PDB entry 6MGP | X-ray diffraction, 2.13 A resolution | chains A and B of the 6 polymer chains in the assembly

Chain A (and B):
Protein: Tumor necrosis factor ligand superfamily member 9
Organism: Homo sapiens
Notes: chain B of this document is another copy of the same molecule, construct and numbering; everything in this record applies to it too
UniProt: P41273 (TNFL9_HUMAN); residues 58-254 here = UniProt positions 58-254
Chain sequence (207 residues; numbered 58 to 264; the number before each row is that of its first residue):
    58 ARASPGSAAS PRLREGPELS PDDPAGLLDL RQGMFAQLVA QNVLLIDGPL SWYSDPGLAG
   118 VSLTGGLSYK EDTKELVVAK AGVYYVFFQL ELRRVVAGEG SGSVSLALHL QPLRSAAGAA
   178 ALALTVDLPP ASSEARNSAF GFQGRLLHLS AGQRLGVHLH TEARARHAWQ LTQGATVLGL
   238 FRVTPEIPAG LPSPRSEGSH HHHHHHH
Unresolved in the structure: 58-89, 173-175, 243-264 (chain B: 58-89, 242-264)
Differences from the reference sequence: expression tag (255-264)

Chain A / chain B interface:
Contacting residue pairs (27):
  Val140(A) with Phe92(B), hydrophobic
  Tyr142(A) with Tyr142(B), hydrogen bond; Phe144(B), hydrophobic; Phe199(B); Phe238(B), hydrophobic
  Leu181(A) with Phe197(B), hydrophobic
  Asp184(A) with Arg193(B), salt bridge
  Phe199(A) with Phe197(B); Phe199(B), hydrophobic
  Gln200(A) with Gln146(B), hydrogen bond; Phe197(B)
  Gly201(A) with Phe144(B); Gln146(B), hydrogen bond (backbone-side chain); Phe199(B)
  Arg202(A) with Gln94(B); Phe144(B); Gln146(B), hydrogen bond; Gly231(B); Val234(B)
  Leu203(A) with Ala93(B); Gln94(B), hydrogen bond (backbone-side chain); Phe238(B), hydrophobic
  Phe238(A) with Phe238(B), hydrophobic
  Val240(A) with Phe92(B), hydrophobic; Phe238(B), hydrophobic
  Thr241(A) with Gly90(B); Phe92(B)
Other interface residues (no listed pair), chain B (15 interface residues in all): Ala232, Leu237

Summary:
12 residues of chain A and 15 residues of chain B are in contact, with 5 hydrogen bonds and 1 salt bridge.
Polar contacts include Asp184(A)-Arg193(B), Tyr142(A)-Tyr142(B) and Gln200(A)-Gln146(B).
Chain A and chain B are both Tumor necrosis factor ligand superfamily member 9 (Homo sapiens); the structure,
Structure of human 4-1BB / 4-1BBL complex, was determined by X-ray diffraction.
